7VWX - chains C and D of the 29 polymer chains in the assembly; structure by electron microscopy, 7.60 A resolution (low resolution: residue-level contacts below are approximate; hydrogen-bond / salt-bridge calls are withheld).

Chain C (and D):
Protein: Chaperonin GroEL
Source organism: Escherichia coli K-12
Notes: EC 5.6.1.7; chain D of this document is another copy of the same molecule, construct and numbering; everything in this record applies to it too
Reference sequence: P0A6F5 (CH60_ECOLI); residues 1-548 here = UniProt positions 1-548
Amino-acid sequence (548 residues; numbered 1 to 548; the number before each row is that of its first residue):
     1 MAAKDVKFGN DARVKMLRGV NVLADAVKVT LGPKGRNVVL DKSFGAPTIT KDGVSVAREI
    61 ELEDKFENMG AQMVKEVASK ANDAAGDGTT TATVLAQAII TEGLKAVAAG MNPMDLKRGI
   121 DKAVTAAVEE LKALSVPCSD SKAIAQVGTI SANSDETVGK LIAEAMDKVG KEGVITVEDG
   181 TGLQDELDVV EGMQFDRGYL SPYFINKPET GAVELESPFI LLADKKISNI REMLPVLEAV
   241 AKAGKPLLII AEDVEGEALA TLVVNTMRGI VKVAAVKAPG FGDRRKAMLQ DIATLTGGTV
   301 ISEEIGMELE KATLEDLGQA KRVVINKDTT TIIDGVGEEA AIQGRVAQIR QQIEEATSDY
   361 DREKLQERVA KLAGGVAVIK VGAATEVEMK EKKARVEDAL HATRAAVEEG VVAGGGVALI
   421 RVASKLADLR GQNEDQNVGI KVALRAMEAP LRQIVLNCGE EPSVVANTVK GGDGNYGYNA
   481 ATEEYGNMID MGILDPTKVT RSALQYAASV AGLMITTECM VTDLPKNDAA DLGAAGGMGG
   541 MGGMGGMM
Unresolved in the structure: 1, 526-548

Chain C / chain D interface:
Pairs across the interface (43; chain C residue first):
  Lys4(C) - Glu61(D)
  Lys4(C) - Leu62(D)
  Lys4(C) - Glu63(D)
  Asp5(C) - Leu62(D)
  Val6(C) - Leu62(D)
  Gln72(C) - Ala46(D)
  Met73(C) - Pro47(D)
  Glu76(C) - Thr385(D)
  Glu76(C) - Glu386(D)
  Lys80(C) - Ala384(D)
  Gly110(C) - Lys34(D)
  Met111(C) - Lys34(D)
  Asn112(C) - Lys34(D)
  Pro113(C) - Lys34(D)
  Pro113(C) - Arg36(D)
  Met114(C) - Pro33(D)
  Met114(C) - Lys34(D)
  Asp283(C) - Tyr199(D)
  Lys286(C) - Pro202(D)
  Ser302(C) - Tyr203(D)
  Glu304(C) - Tyr203(D)
  Glu304(C) - Val263(D)
  Ile305(C) - Tyr203(D)
  Ile305(C) - Val263(D)
  Ile305(C) - Val264(D)
  Gly306(C) - Val264(D)
  Gln351(C) - Thr210(D)
  Ala356(C) - Thr181(D)
  Ser509(C) - Ala384(D)
  Ser509(C) - Thr385(D)
  Leu513(C) - Thr385(D)
  Ile515(C) - Arg36(D)
  Thr516(C) - Arg36(D)
  Thr516(C) - Asn37(D)
  Thr517(C) - Asn37(D)
  Glu518(C) - Arg36(D)
  Glu518(C) - Asn37(D)
  Cys519(C) - Val38(D)
  Cys519(C) - Val39(D)
  Met520(C) - Val39(D)
  Met520(C) - Asp41(D)
  Val521(C) - Glu59(D)
  Val521(C) - Glu61(D)
Other interface residues (no listed pair), chain C (36 interface residues in all): Ala3, Phe8, Met69, Val107, Lys117, Arg118, Gln348
Other interface residues (no listed pair), chain D (30 interface residues in all): Asp25, Gly45, Ile49, Ser154, Ala260, Val387, Glu388

In short:
36 residues of chain C face 30 of chain D across their interface.
Chain C and chain D are both Chaperonin GroEL (Escherichia coli K-12); the structure, CryoEM structure of
football-shaped GroEL:ES2 with RuBisCO, was determined by electron microscopy.
